Entry 5LKB (X-ray diffraction, 1.45 A resolution); this record covers chains A and B.

== Chain A (and B) ==
Protein: Glutathione S-transferase omega-like 2
Source organism: Saccharomyces cerevisiae (strain ATCC 204508 / S288c)
Notes: EC 2.5.1.18, 1.8.5.1; chain B of this document is another copy of the same molecule, construct and numbering; everything in this record applies to it too
UniProt: P36156 (GTO2_YEAST); numbering as in UniProt (aligned over 1-370)
Chain sequence (378 residues; row label = number of the first residue in the row):
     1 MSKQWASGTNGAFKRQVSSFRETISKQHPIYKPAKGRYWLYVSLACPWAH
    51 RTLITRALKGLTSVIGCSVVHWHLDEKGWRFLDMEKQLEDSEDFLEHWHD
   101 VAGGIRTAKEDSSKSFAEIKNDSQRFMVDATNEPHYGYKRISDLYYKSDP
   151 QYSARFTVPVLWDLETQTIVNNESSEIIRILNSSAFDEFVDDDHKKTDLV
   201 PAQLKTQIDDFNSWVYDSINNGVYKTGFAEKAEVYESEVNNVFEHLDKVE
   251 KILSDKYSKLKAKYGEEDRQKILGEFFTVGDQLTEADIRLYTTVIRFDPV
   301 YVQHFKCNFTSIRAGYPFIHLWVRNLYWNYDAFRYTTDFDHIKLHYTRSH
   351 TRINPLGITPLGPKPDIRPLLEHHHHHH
Disordered / not traced: 1-10, 84-93, 107-114, 373-378 (chain B: 1-10, 84-94, 110-114, 371-378)
Construct notes: expression tag (371-378)
Curated features (UniProtKB/Swiss-Prot):
  - active site: C46 (Nucleophile)
  - binding site (glutathione): R15, W79, R155, V158, E173, S174
  - mutagenesis: C46 (C46S/Y: Completely inactive as thiol transferase. No activity recovered against 1-chloro-2,4-dinitrobenzene (CDNB)), R51 (R51A: No effect on thiol transferase activity. No effect on thiol transferase activity; when associated with D-173), E173 (E173A/D: No effect on thiol transferase activity), S174 (S174A: No effect on thiol transferase activity), L246 (L246A: No effect on thiol transferase activity), G280 (G280L: No effect on thiol transferase activity), D287 (D287G: Abolishes thiol transferase activity)
What the authors report for this chain:
  - contacts within the chain: G11-E230 (hydrogen bond), T278-D287 (hydrogen bond), D287-W322 (hydrogen bond)
  - catalytic residues: C46 (citing earlier work)

== Interface between chain A and chain B ==
Contacting residue pairs (63):
  S115(A) - E236(B)  hydrogen bond
  F116(A) - E236(B)  hydrogen bond (backbone-side chain)
  A117(A) - A232(B)  hydrophobic
  A117(A) - E233(B)
  A117(A) - E236(B)  hydrogen bond (backbone-side chain)
  E118(A) - E233(B)
  A229(A) - I358(B)
  E230(A) - L356(B)
  E230(A) - I358(B)
  A232(A) - A117(B)  hydrophobic
  E233(A) - A117(B)
  E233(A) - E118(B)
  Y235(A) - I358(B)  hydrophobic
  Y235(A) - T359(B)
  Y235(A) - P360(B)
  Y235(A) - L361(B)  hydrogen bond (side chain-backbone)
  E236(A) - S115(B)  hydrogen bond
  E236(A) - F116(B)  hydrogen bond (side chain-backbone)
  E236(A) - A117(B)  hydrogen bond (side chain-backbone)
  E236(A) - L361(B)
  V239(A) - L361(B)  hydrophobic
  N240(A) - L361(B)
  N240(A) - K364(B)
  Q303(A) - Q303(B)  hydrogen bond (backbone-side chain)
  Q303(A) - K306(B)
  K306(A) - N354(B)
  K306(A) - I358(B)
  K306(A) - P360(B)
  N308(A) - P360(B)
  N308(A) - G362(B)  hydrogen bond (side chain-backbone)
  N308(A) - P363(B)
  F309(A) - L361(B)  hydrophobic
  F309(A) - G362(B)
  F309(A) - P363(B)
  F309(A) - K364(B)  hydrogen bond (backbone-backbone)
  R352(A) - P355(B)
  I353(A) - I353(B)
  I353(A) - P355(B)
  N354(A) - K306(B)
  P355(A) - R352(B)
  P355(A) - I353(B)
  P355(A) - P355(B)  hydrophobic
  L356(A) - E230(B)
  L356(A) - R352(B)
  I358(A) - A229(B)
  I358(A) - E230(B)
  I358(A) - Y235(B)  hydrophobic
  I358(A) - K306(B)
  T359(A) - Y235(B)
  P360(A) - Y235(B)
  P360(A) - K306(B)
  P360(A) - N308(B)
  L361(A) - Y235(B)  hydrogen bond (backbone-side chain)
  L361(A) - E236(B)
  L361(A) - V239(B)  hydrophobic
  L361(A) - N240(B)
  L361(A) - F309(B)  hydrophobic
  G362(A) - N308(B)  hydrogen bond (backbone-side chain)
  G362(A) - F309(B)
  P363(A) - N308(B)
  P363(A) - F309(B)
  K364(A) - N240(B)
  K364(A) - F309(B)  hydrogen bond (backbone-backbone)
Other interface residues (no listed pair), chain A (30 interface residues in all): K120, K231
Other interface residues (no listed pair), chain B (30 interface residues in all): K231, T351

== Summary ==
The chain A/chain B interface involves 30 residues from each chain, with 13 hydrogen bonds. Polar pairs
include S115(A)-E236(B), F116(A)-E236(B) and A117(A)-E236(B). Curated annotation (UniProt) lists active-site
residue C46(A), 6 glutathione-binding residues and 7 mutagenesis sites on chain A. The paper reports the
catalytic residue C46(A); contacts within the chain involving G11(A), E230(A) and D287(A) among others.
Chain A and chain B are both Glutathione S-transferase omega-like 2 (Saccharomyces cerevisiae (strain ATCC
204508 / S288c)); the structure, Crystal structure of the Xi glutathione transferase ECM4 from Saccharomyces
cerevisiae, was determined by X-ray diffraction (same publication as 5LKD).
